4YFG - chains B and A; structure by X-ray diffraction, 3.49 A resolution.

# Chain B (and A)
Protein: Receptor-type tyrosine-protein phosphatase delta
Organism: Mus musculus
Notes: EC 3.1.3.48; chain A of this document is another copy of the same molecule, construct and numbering; everything in this record applies to it too
UniProt: Q64487 (PTPRD_MOUSE), isoform Q64487-9; residues 28-508 here correspond to UniProt positions 21-501 (UniProt number = residue number - 7)
Sequence (488 residues; numbered 28 to 515; the number before each row is that of its first residue):
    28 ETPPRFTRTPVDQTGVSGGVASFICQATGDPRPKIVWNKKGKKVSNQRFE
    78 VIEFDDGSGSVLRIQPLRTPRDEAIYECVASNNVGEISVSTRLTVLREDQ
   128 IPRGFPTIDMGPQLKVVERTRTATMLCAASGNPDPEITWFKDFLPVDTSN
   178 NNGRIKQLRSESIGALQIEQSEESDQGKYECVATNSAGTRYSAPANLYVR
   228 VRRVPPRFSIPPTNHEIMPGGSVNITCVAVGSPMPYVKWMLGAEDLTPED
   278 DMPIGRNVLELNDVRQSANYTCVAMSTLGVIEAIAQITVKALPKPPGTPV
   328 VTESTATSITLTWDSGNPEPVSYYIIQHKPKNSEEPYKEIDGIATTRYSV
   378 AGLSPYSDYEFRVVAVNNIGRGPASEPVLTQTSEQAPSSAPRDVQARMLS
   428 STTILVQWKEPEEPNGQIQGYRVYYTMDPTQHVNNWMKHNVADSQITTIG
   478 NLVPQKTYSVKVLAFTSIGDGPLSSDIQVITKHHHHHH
Not modelled in the structure: 509-515
Construct notes: expression tag (509-515)
Disulfides: Cys-52/Cys-105, Cys-154/Cys-208, Cys-254/Cys-299
Covalent attachments: N-acetylglucosamine (NAG) linked to Asn-251, Asn-296
What the authors report for this chain:
  - mutagenesis - R75A: decreased signaling

# Interface between chain B and chain A
Residue-residue contacts (47; chain B residue first):
  Ser-44(B) / Val-307(A)
  Gly-45(B) / Met-302(A)
  Gly-45(B) / Ser-303(A)
  Gly-45(B) / Thr-304(A)
  Gln-74(B) / Glu-276(A)
  Gln-74(B) / Asp-277(A)
  Arg-75(B) / Glu-276(A)  salt bridge
  Gln-92(B) / Thr-304(A)
  Pro-93(B) / Tyr-263(A)
  Arg-95(B) / Lys-265(A)
  Arg-95(B) / Met-279(A)  hydrogen bond
  Arg-95(B) / Met-302(A)  hydrogen bond
  Arg-98(B) / Lys-265(A)
  Arg-98(B) / Asp-272(A)  salt bridge
  Arg-98(B) / Glu-276(A)  salt bridge
  Glu-125(B) / Val-307(A)  hydrogen bond (side chain-backbone)
  Leu-141(B) / Val-143(A)  hydrophobic
  Val-143(B) / Val-143(A)  hydrophobic
  Ala-220(B) / Arg-230(A)
  Pro-221(B) / Arg-230(A)  hydrogen bond (backbone-side chain)
  Tyr-225(B) / Tyr-225(A)
  Arg-227(B) / Leu-141(A)
  Arg-230(B) / Pro-139(A)  hydrogen bond (side chain-backbone)
  Arg-230(B) / Gln-140(A)
  Arg-230(B) / Ala-220(A)  hydrogen bond (side chain-backbone)
  Arg-230(B) / Pro-221(A)  hydrogen bond (side chain-backbone)
  Arg-230(B) / Ala-222(A)
  Met-267(B) / Arg-95(A)  hydrogen bond
  Asp-272(B) / Arg-95(A)  salt bridge
  Asp-272(B) / Arg-98(A)  salt bridge
  Glu-276(B) / Arg-98(A)  salt bridge
  Asp-277(B) / Asn-73(A)  hydrogen bond
  Asp-277(B) / Gln-74(A)
  Asp-277(B) / Arg-75(A)  salt bridge
  Asp-277(B) / Arg-98(A)  salt bridge
  Asp-278(B) / Gln-74(A)  hydrogen bond (backbone-side chain)
  Met-302(B) / Gly-45(A)
  Met-302(B) / Arg-95(A)
  Ser-303(B) / Gly-45(A)
  Thr-304(B) / Gly-45(A)
  Thr-304(B) / Val-47(A)
  Thr-304(B) / Arg-217(A)
  Thr-304(B) / Tyr-218(A)
  Thr-304(B) / Ser-219(A)
  Thr-304(B) / Ala-220(A)
  Val-307(B) / Ser-44(A)
  Val-307(B) / Glu-125(A)  hydrogen bond (backbone-side chain)
Other interface residues (no listed pair), chain B (36 interface residues in all): Val-47, Asn-73, Arg-124, Ser-219, Pro-260, Tyr-263, Met-279, Val-300, Leu-305, Gly-306, Glu-309
Other interface residues (no listed pair), chain A (36 interface residues in all): Gln-92, Pro-93, Arg-124, Gly-306, Glu-309

# Overview
The chain B/chain A interface involves 36 residues from each chain, with 11 hydrogen bonds and 8 salt bridges.
Polar pairs include Arg-75(B)/Glu-276(A), Arg-98(B)/Asp-272(A) and Arg-98(B)/Glu-276(A). N-acetylglucosamine
is covalently linked to Asn-251(B) and Asn-296(B). From the paper: R75A of chain B reduces signaling.
Chain B and chain A are both Receptor-type tyrosine-protein phosphatase delta (Mus musculus); the structure,
Crystal structure of PTP delta meA3/meB minus variant Ig1-Fn1, was determined by X-ray diffraction, deposited
together with 5Y32, 4YFD, 4YFE, 4YH6 and 4YH7.
